PDB entry 7L1U | electron microscopy, 3.20 A resolution | chains B and H of the 6 polymer chains in the assembly

== Chain B ==
Molecule: Guanine nucleotide-binding protein G(I)/G(S)/G(T) subunit beta-1
From: Homo sapiens
UniProtKB: P62873 (GBB1_HUMAN); residue numbers follow UniProt; this construct covers 2-340
Chain sequence (349 residues; each row starts with the number of its first residue; numbers below 1 keep their minus sign (Met-8 is residue -8)):
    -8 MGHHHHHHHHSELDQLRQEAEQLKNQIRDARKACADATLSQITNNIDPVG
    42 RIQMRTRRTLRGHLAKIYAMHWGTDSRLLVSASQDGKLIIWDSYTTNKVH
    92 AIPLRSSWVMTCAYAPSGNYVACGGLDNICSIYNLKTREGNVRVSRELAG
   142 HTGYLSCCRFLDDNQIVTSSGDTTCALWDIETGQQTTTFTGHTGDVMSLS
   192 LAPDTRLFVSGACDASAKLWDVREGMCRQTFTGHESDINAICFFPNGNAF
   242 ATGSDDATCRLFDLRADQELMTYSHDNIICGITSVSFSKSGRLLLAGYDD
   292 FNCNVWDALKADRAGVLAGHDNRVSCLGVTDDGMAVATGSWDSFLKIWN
Not modelled in the structure: -8 to 1
Sequence notes: initiating methionine (-8); expression tag (-7 to 1)
UniProt features mapped onto this chain:
  - modified residue: Ser2 (N-acetylserine), His266 (Phosphohistidine)
  - natural variant: Leu30 (L30F: In MRD42; uncertain significance), Arg52 (R52G: In MRD42), Gly64 (G64V: In MRD42), Asp76 (D76E: In MRD42; D76G: In MRD42), Gly77 (G77S: In MRD42), Lys78 (K78R: In MRD42), Ile80 (I80N: In MRD42; I80T: In MRD42), His91 (H91R: In MRD42; uncertain significance), Ala92 (A92T: In MRD42), Pro94 (P94S: In MRD42), Leu95 (L95P: In MRD42), Arg96 (R96L: In MRD42), 5 further natural variant entries in UniProt

== Chain H ==
Molecule: single-chain antibody Fv fragment (svFv16)
From: Mus musculus
Notes: antibody fragment or engineered binder
Chain sequence (250 residues; each row starts with the number of its first residue; numbers below 1 keep their minus sign (Gly-1 is residue -1)):
    -1 GSDVQLVESGGGLVQPGGSRKLSCSASGFAFSSFGMHWVRQAPEKGLEWV
    49 AYISSGSGTIYYADTVKGRFTISRDDPKNTLFLQMTSLRSEDTAMYYCVR
    99 SIYYYGSSPFDFWGQGTTLTVSSGGGGSGGGGSGGGGSDIVMTQATSSVP
   149 VTPGESVSISCRSSKSLLHSNGNTYLYWFLQRPGQSPQLLIYRMSNLASG
   199 VPDRFSGSGSGTAFTLTISRLEAEDVGVYYCMQHLEYPLTFGAGTKLELK
Not modelled in the structure: -1 to 0, 121-134, 248
Disulfides: Cys22-Cys96, Cys159-Cys229

== Chain B / chain H interface ==
Residue-residue contacts (12):
  Asp66(B) with Tyr103(H)
  Arg68(B) with Tyr103(H)
  Leu69(B) with Tyr103(H), hydrophobic
  Val90(B) with Tyr102(H), hydrophobic
  Arg129(B) with Val2(H); Arg98(H); Phe110(H)
  Glu130(B) with Gly26(H); Phe27(H); Ala28(H), hydrogen bond (backbone-backbone); Phe32(H)
  Gly131(B) with Phe32(H)
Other interface residues (no listed pair), chain B (9 interface residues in all): His91, Asn132
Other interface residues (no listed pair), chain H (10 interface residues in all): Ile100

== Overview ==
Chain B and chain H form an interface of 9 and 10 residues respectively, with 1 hydrogen bond. Its one
hydrogen bond, Glu130(B)-Ala28(H), is backbone to backbone.
Here chain B is Guanine nucleotide-binding protein G(I)/G(S)/G(T) subunit beta-1 (Homo sapiens) and chain H is
single-chain antibody Fv fragment (svFv16) (Mus musculus). Entry 7L1U (Orexin Receptor 2 (OX2R) in Complex
with G Protein and Natural Peptide-Agonist Orexin B (OxB)) was determined by electron microscopy (same
publication as 7L1V).
